PDB entry 8P8B | electron microscopy, 2.90 A resolution | chains 3 and b of the 38 polymer chains in the assembly

[Chain 3]
Molecule: 23S ribosomal RNA
From: Mycoplasmoides pneumoniae M129
Sequence (2907 nucleotides; row label = number of the first residue in the row):
     1 UACAAUAAGUUACUAAGGGCUUAUGGUGGAUGCCUUGGCACUAAUAGGCG
    51 AUGAAGGACGUGUUAACCUGCGAUAAGCUUCGGGUAGGUGGUAAGAACCU
   101 CAGAUCCGGAGAUUUCCGAAUGGAGCAAUCCGGUAGUUGGAAACAGCUAU
   151 CAUUAAUUGAUGAAUAAAUAGUCAAUUAAAGCAAUACGUGGUGAAGUGAA
   201 ACAUCUCAGUAGCCACAGGAAAAGAAAACGAAUGUGAUUCCGUGUGUAGU
   251 GGCGAGCGAAAGCGGAACAGGCCAAACUUAUCAUUAGAUAGGGGUUGUAG
   301 GGCUUGCAAUGUGGACUUGAAAACGAUAGAAGAAGCUGUUGGAAAGCAGC
   351 GCGCAAAAGGGUGAUAGCCCCGUAUUUGAAAUUGUUUUCAUACCUAGCGA
   401 GAUCCCUGAGUAGCUCGGAAAACGUUAUUUUGAGUGAAUCUGCCCAGACC
   451 AUUGGGUAAGCCUAAAUACUAAUUAGUGACCGAUAGCGAAACAGUACCGU
   501 GAGGGAAAGGUGAAAAGAACCCAGAGAUGGGAGUGAAAUAGAUUCUGAAA
   551 CCAUAUGCCUACAACGUGUCAGAGCACAUUAAUGUGUGAUGGCGUGCGUU
   601 UUGAAGUAUGAGCCGGCGAGUUAUGAUAGCAAGCGUUAGUUAACCAGGAG
   651 AUGGGGAGCUGUAGCGAAAGCGAGUUUUAAAAGAGCGUUUGUUUGUUAUU
   701 AUAGACCCGAAACGGGUUGAGCUAGUCAUGAGCAGGUUGAAGGUUGAGUA
   751 ACAUCAACUGGAGGACCGAACCGACUCUCGUUGAAACGAUAGCGGAUGAC
   801 UUGUGAUUAGGGGUGAAAUUCCAAUCGAAAUCCGUGAUAGCUGGUUCUCG
   851 UCGAAAUAGCUUUAAGGCUAGCGUGAGAUCACAAAUAAGUGGAGGUAAAG
   901 CUACUGAAUGUAUGAUGGCGCCACCUAGGCGUACUGAAUACAAUUAAACU
   951 CUGAAUGCCAUUUAUUUUAUUCUCGCAGUCAGACAGUGGGGGAUAAGCUU
  1001 CAUUGUCAAGAGGGGAAGAGCCCAGAUCAUUAAAUAAGGUCCCCAAAAUA
  1051 UACUAAGUGGAAAAGGAUGUGAAAGUGCUAAAACAGCAAGGAUGUUGGCU
  1101 UAGAAGCAGCCAUCGUUUAAAGAGUGCGUAACAGCUCACUUGUCGAGUGU
  1151 UUUUGCGCCGAAGAUGUAACGGGGCUAAGUAUAUUACCGAAUUUAUGGAU
  1201 AAGAUUUAUAUCUUGUGGUAGACGAGCGUUGUAUUGGAGUUGAAGUCAAA
  1251 GCGUGAGCAUUGGUGGAUCCAAUACAAGUGAGAAUGCCGGCAUGAGUAAC
  1301 GCUUGGGAGUGAGAAUCUCCCAAACCGAUUGACUAAGGUUUCCUGGACCA
  1351 GGGUCGUCCUUCCAGGGUUAGUCUGGACCUAAGCUGAGGCUGAAAAGCGU
  1401 AGGCGAUGGACAACAGGUUAAUAUUCCUGUACUUACAGUUAGACUGAUGG
  1451 AGUGACAAAGAAGGUUUUCCACCCCCAUAAUUGGAUUUGGGGAUAAAUCA
  1501 UAAGGUGGUACAAUAGGCAAAUCCGUUGUGCAUAACAUUGAGUGAUGAUG
  1551 UCGAGUGAAUGAGUGAUCAAGUAGCGAAGGUGGUAUUAAUCAUGCUUUCA
  1601 AGAAAAGCUUCUAGGGUUAAUCUAGCUGUAACCAGUACCGAGAACGAACA
  1651 CACGUAGUCAAGGAGAGGAUCCUAAGGUUAGCGAGUGAACUAUAGCCAAG
  1701 GAACUCUGCAAAUUAACCCCGUAAGUUAGCGAGAAGGGGUGCUUAUGUAA
  1751 AAGUAAGCCGCAGUGAAGAACGAGGGGGGACUGUUUAACUAAAACACAAC
  1801 UCUAUGCCAAACCGUAAGGUGAUGUAUAUGGGGUGACACCUGCCCAGUGC
  1851 UGGAAGGUUAAAGAAGGAGGUUAGCGCAAGCGAAGCUUUUAACUGAAGCC
  1901 CCAGUGAACGGCGGCCGUAACUAUAACGGUCCUAAGGUAGCGAAAUUCCU
  1951 AGUCGGGUAAAUUCCGUCCCGCUUGAAUGGUGUAACCAUCUCUUGACUGU
  2001 CUCGGCUAUAGACUCGGUGAAAUCCAGGUACGGGUGAAGACACCCGUUAG
  2051 GCGCAACGGGACGGAAAGACCCCGUGAAGCUUUACUGUAGCUUAAUAUUG
  2101 AUCAGGACAUUAUCAUGUAGAGAAUAGGUAGGAGCAAUCGAUGCAAGUUC
  2151 GCUAGGACUUGUUGAUGCGAAAGGUGGAAUACUACCCUUGGUUGUGUGCU
  2201 GUUCUAAUUGGUAACUGUUAUCCAGUUUCAAGACAGUGUUAGGUGGGCAG
  2251 UUUGACUGGGGCGGUCGCCUCCUAAAAGGUAACGGAGGCGUACAAAGGUA
  2301 CCUUCAGUACGGUUGGAAAUCGUAUGUAGAGUGUAAUGGUGUAAGGGUGC
  2351 UUGACUGUGAGACAUACAGGUCGAACAGGUGAGAAAUCAGGUCAUAGUGA
  2401 UCCGGUGGUCCAGUAUGGAAUGGCCAUCGCUCAACGGAUAAAAGCUACUC
  2451 CGGGGAUAACAGGCUGAUACUGCCCAAGAGUUCAUAUCGACGGCAGUGUU
  2501 UGGCACCUCGAUGUCGACUCAUCUCAUCCUCGAGCUGAAGCAGGUUCGAA
  2551 GGGUUCGGCUGUUCGCCGAUUAAAGAGAUACGUGAGUUGGGUUCAAACCG
  2601 UCGUGAGACAGGUUGGUCCCUAUCUAUUGUGCCCGUAGGAAGAUUGAAGA
  2651 GUGUUGCUUCUAGUACGAGAGGACCGAAGCGAGGACACCUCUUAUGCUCC
  2701 AGUUGUAGCGCCAGCUGCACCGCUGGGUAGUAACGUGUCUAUUAGAUAAA
  2751 CGCUGAAAGCAUCUAAGUGUGAAACUAUCUCAAAGAUUAAUCUUCCCAUU
  2801 UCGCAAGAAAGUAAGAGCCGUCAAAGACGAUGACGUUGAUAGGUUACAGG
  2851 UGUAAGCAUAGUGAUAUGUUGAGCUGAGUAAUACUAAUUGCUCGAGGACU
  2901 UAUUGGA
Unresolved in the structure: 1-7, 2901-2907
Modified residues: 1MG (1N-methylguanosine-5'-monophosphate) at position 783; OMG (o2'-methylguanosine-5'-monophosphate) at position 2259; 2MA (2-methyladenosine-5'-monophosphate) at position 2511
Ion coordination: Mg2+ site 1: A16, G17; Mg2+ site 2: G196, U2251; Mg2+ site 3 near U197 (its only coordinating residue here); Mg2+ site 4: A201, C202; Mg2+ site 5 near A222 (its only coordinating residue here); Mg2+ site 6 near A331 (its only coordinating residue here); Mg2+ site 7 near A333 (its only coordinating residue here); Mg2+ site 8: U428, C445; Mg2+ site 9 near G442 (its only coordinating residue here); Mg2+ site 10: G447, A2415; Mg2+ site 11 near A458 (its only coordinating residue here); Mg2+ site 12: U484, A508; 128 more Mg2+ sites not listed; 1 more K+ sites not listed
Ligand contacts:
  - chloramphenicol (CLM): G2068, A2069, A2459, C2460, 2MA_2511, U2512, G2513, U2514
  - pentane-1,5-diamine (N2P), molecule 1: C565, C593, G594, C2043, C2044, C2045
  - pentane-1,5-diamine (N2P), molecule 2: G721, C722, U804, G805, A806
  - pentane-1,5-diamine (N2P), molecule 3: 1MG_783, A784, A785, G1301, G1353, C1649
  - 1,4-diaminobutane (PUT), molecule 1: G620, U621, A698, U699, U700
  - 1,4-diaminobutane (PUT), molecule 2: A711, A712, G827, A828, U2449, C2450
  - 1,4-diaminobutane (PUT), molecule 3: U737, U738, G739, G761, A762, G763, A765, G1460, A1461
  - 1,4-diaminobutane (PUT), molecule 4: A1324, C1325, C1672, U1673, A2707, G2708, G2717, C2718
  - 1,4-diaminobutane (PUT), molecule 5: C1348, C1349, A1350, G1351, G1352, G1356, U1357, C1358
  - 1,4-diaminobutane (PUT), molecule 6: C1912, G1937, U1973, U1974, G1975, U2601
  - 1,4-diaminobutane (PUT), molecule 7: A2274, U2280, A2281
  - spermidine (SPD), molecule 1: U500, G1338, U1339, G1646, A1647
  - spermidine (SPD), molecule 2: A518, A519, C520, U528, G530, G531, A542, U543
  - spermidine (SPD), molecule 3: C593, C1044, A1045
  - spermidine (SPD), molecule 4: G594, U595, G1012, G1013, A1017, G1018, C2043
  - spermidine (SPD), molecule 5: G596, C597, G606, U607, U609, G610, A611, C2025, A2061, C2062, G2063, G2064
  - spermidine (SPD), molecule 6: U776, C777, U778, U2588, G2589, U2617, C2618
  - spermidine (SPD), molecule 7: G780, U781, A2585, G2586, U2587, C2620, U2621
  - spermidine (SPD), molecule 8: A865, A981, G982, OMG_2259, A2456, U2457
  - spermidine (SPD), molecule 9: U896, A897, A947, A948, C949, U950, U2273, A2274, A2275
  - spermidine (SPD), molecule 10: G1695, C2699, C2721, C2723, U2724, G2725, G2726
  - spermidine (SPD), molecule 11: U1707, G1708, C1992, U1993, U1994, C2559, U2560
  - spermidine (SPD), molecule 12: G1999, C2001, U2002, G2004, C2518, U2519
  - spermidine (SPD), molecule 13: C2031, G2032, G2033, G2034, A2040, C2041, A2042, C2043, C2044, G2059, G2060
  - spermidine (SPD), molecule 14: U2291, A2292, A2296, G2297, G2333, U2334, G2345, U2392, C2393, G2397
  - spermidine (SPD), molecule 15: C2689, U2693, A2694, U2695, G2696, G2727, U2728, A2729, G2730, U2731
  - spermidine (SPD), molecule 16: U2690, A2729, G2730, A2824, G2878, U2879
  - spermine (SPM), molecule 1: G618, A619, G620, U621, G1278, U1279, G1280
  - spermine (SPM), molecule 2: A724, G725, U801, G815, A816, A817, A818, U820, U1784, U1785
  - spermine (SPM), molecule 3: A1161, A1162, C2525, A2526, G2548, A2549, A2550

[Chain b]
Name: 50S ribosomal protein L3
From: Mycoplasmoides pneumoniae M129
Reference sequence: P75580 (RL3_MYCPN); residue numbers follow UniProt; this construct covers 1-287
Sequence (287 residues; each row starts with the number of its first residue):
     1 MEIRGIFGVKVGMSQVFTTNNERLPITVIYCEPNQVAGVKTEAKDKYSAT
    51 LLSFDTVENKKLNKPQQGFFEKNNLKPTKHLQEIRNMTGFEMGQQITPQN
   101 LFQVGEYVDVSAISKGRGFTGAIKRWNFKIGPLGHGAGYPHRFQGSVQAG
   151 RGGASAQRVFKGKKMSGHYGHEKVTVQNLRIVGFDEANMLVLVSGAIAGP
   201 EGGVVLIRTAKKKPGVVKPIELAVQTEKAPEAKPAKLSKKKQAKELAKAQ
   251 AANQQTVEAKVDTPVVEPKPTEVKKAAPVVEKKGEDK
Unresolved in the structure: 232-287
Ion coordination: Mg2+: Gly-153 (shared with U1165(3) of chain 3)
Ligand contacts:
  - spermidine (SPD): Lys-129, Ile-130, Gly-131, Pro-132, Leu-133
  - spermine (SPM): Lys-124, Arg-125, Trp-126, Asn-127, Tyr-169, Glu-172, Val-174

[Interface between chain 3 and chain b]
Residue-residue contacts - 187 pairs, chain 3 then chain b:
  U607(3) / Gln-157(b)  base contact
  U778(3) / Gly-136(b)  phosphate contact
  U778(3) / Ala-137(b)  phosphate contact
  G780(3) / Tyr-139(b)  phosphate contact
  U1165(3) / Ser-155(b)  base contact
  U1165(3) / Ala-156(b)  hydrogen bond to the base
  U1165(3) / Arg-158(b)  hydrogen bond to the base
  U1165(3) / Phe-160(b)  base contact
  A1688(3) / Phe-119(b)  hydrogen bond to the sugar
  A1689(3) / Phe-119(b)  sugar contact
  A1689(3) / Gly-121(b)  sugar contact
  A1689(3) / Ser-166(b)  sugar contact
  C1690(3) / Arg-142(b)  salt bridge to the phosphate
  U1691(3) / Tyr-139(b)  hydrogen bond to the sugar
  U1691(3) / His-141(b)  hydrogen bond to the phosphate
  U1691(3) / Arg-142(b)  hydrogen bond to the phosphate
  A1692(3) / His-141(b)  salt bridge to the phosphate
  C1704(3) / His-135(b)  hydrogen bond to the base
  U1705(3) / His-135(b)  hydrogen bond to the sugar
  U1707(3) / His-135(b)  base contact
  C1709(3) / His-135(b)  hydrogen bond to the base
  U2000(3) / Gly-134(b)  phosphate contact
  C2001(3) / Pro-132(b)  phosphate contact
  C2001(3) / Leu-133(b)  hydrogen bond to the phosphate
  U2002(3) / Lys-129(b)  salt bridge to the phosphate
  C2003(3) / Lys-129(b)  sugar contact
  G2004(3) / Lys-129(b)  salt bridge to the phosphate
  G2004(3) / Ile-130(b)  phosphate contact
  G2005(3) / Ile-130(b)  phosphate contact
  G2005(3) / Arg-142(b)  salt bridge to the phosphate
  C2006(3) / Lys-124(b)  phosphate contact
  C2031(3) / Arg-158(b)  hydrogen bond to the phosphate
  G2032(3) / Ala-156(b)  phosphate contact
  G2032(3) / Arg-158(b)  salt bridge to the phosphate
  G2039(3) / Arg-151(b)  base contact
  G2039(3) / Gly-152(b)  base contact
  G2039(3) / Gly-153(b)  hydrogen bond to the base
  G2039(3) / Ala-154(b)  hydrogen bond to the base
  G2039(3) / Ser-155(b)  base contact
  A2055(3) / Phe-119(b)  base contact
  C2057(3) / Gln-144(b)  hydrogen bond to the sugar
  C2057(3) / Met-165(b)  base contact
  G2058(3) / Phe-143(b)  phosphate contact
  G2059(3) / Ser-146(b)  phosphate contact
  G2059(3) / Val-147(b)  hydrogen bond to the phosphate
  G2059(3) / Gln-148(b)  hydrogen bond to the sugar
  G2059(3) / Gly-150(b)  sugar contact
  G2059(3) / Gln-157(b)  hydrogen bond to the base
  G2059(3) / Arg-158(b)  base contact
  G2059(3) / Val-159(b)  base contact
  G2060(3) / Gln-148(b)  phosphate contact
  G2060(3) / Arg-151(b)  phosphate contact
  G2060(3) / Gln-157(b)  hydrogen bond to the sugar
  U2512(3) / Arg-151(b)  hydrogen bond to the sugar
  U2514(3) / Arg-151(b)  salt bridge to the phosphate
  C2518(3) / Pro-132(b)  sugar contact
  U2519(3) / Lys-129(b)  phosphate contact
  U2519(3) / Phe-143(b)  base contact
  U2519(3) / Gly-145(b)  sugar contact
  U2519(3) / Ser-146(b)  hydrogen bond to the base
  C2520(3) / Phe-128(b)  phosphate contact
  C2520(3) / Lys-129(b)  hydrogen bond to the phosphate
  C2520(3) / Gln-144(b)  sugar contact
  C2520(3) / Gly-145(b)  sugar contact
  C2520(3) / Ser-146(b)  base contact
  C2520(3) / Lys-163(b)  sugar contact
  A2521(3) / Phe-128(b)  phosphate contact
  A2521(3) / Lys-163(b)  sugar contact
  U2579(3) / Ala-149(b)  hydrogen bond to the sugar
  U2579(3) / Gly-150(b)  sugar contact
  U2579(3) / Ser-155(b)  hydrogen bond to the phosphate
  A2580(3) / Gly-150(b)  phosphate contact
  A2580(3) / Arg-151(b)  hydrogen bond to the phosphate
  A2580(3) / Gly-152(b)  base contact
  A2580(3) / Ser-155(b)  hydrogen bond to the phosphate
  G2582(3) / Gln-148(b)  hydrogen bond to the base
  U2583(3) / Ser-146(b)  hydrogen bond to the sugar
  U2583(3) / Gln-148(b)  sugar contact
  U2583(3) / Arg-151(b)  salt bridge to the phosphate
  G2586(3) / Pro-140(b)  sugar contact
  G2586(3) / Phe-143(b)  sugar contact
  G2586(3) / Ser-146(b)  base contact
  U2587(3) / Ala-137(b)  phosphate contact
  U2587(3) / Gly-138(b)  hydrogen bond to the phosphate
  U2587(3) / Pro-140(b)  sugar contact
  U2588(3) / Ala-137(b)  phosphate contact
  U2588(3) / Gly-138(b)  phosphate contact
  A2626(3) / Arg-158(b)  sugar contact
  A2626(3) / Val-159(b)  hydrogen bond to the sugar
  U2627(3) / Val-159(b)  sugar contact
  U2627(3) / Phe-160(b)  sugar contact
  U2627(3) / Lys-161(b)  phosphate contact
  U2627(3) / Gly-162(b)  hydrogen bond to the phosphate
  U2627(3) / Lys-163(b)  sugar contact
  U2627(3) / Met-165(b)  hydrogen bond to the sugar
  U2628(3) / Arg-125(b)  hydrogen bond to the sugar
  U2628(3) / Lys-161(b)  phosphate contact
  U2628(3) / Gly-162(b)  hydrogen bond to the phosphate
  U2628(3) / Lys-163(b)  sugar contact
  U2628(3) / Met-165(b)  hydrogen bond to the sugar
  U2628(3) / Ser-166(b)  hydrogen bond to the sugar
  G2629(3) / Arg-125(b)  salt bridge to the phosphate
  G2629(3) / His-168(b)  hydrogen bond to the sugar
  A2641(3) / Pro-65(b)  sugar contact
  A2641(3) / Gln-66(b)  hydrogen bond to the sugar
  G2642(3) / Gln-66(b)  phosphate contact
  A2643(3) / Leu-51(b)  sugar contact
  A2643(3) / Leu-81(b)  sugar contact
  U2644(3) / Tyr-47(b)  hydrogen bond to the sugar
  U2644(3) / Gln-82(b)  phosphate contact
  U2644(3) / Glu-83(b)  hydrogen bond to the phosphate
  U2645(3) / Tyr-47(b)  sugar contact
  U2645(3) / Glu-83(b)  phosphate contact
  G2646(3) / Arg-85(b)  salt bridge to the phosphate
  A2685(3) / Asn-127(b)  phosphate contact
  C2686(3) / Asn-127(b)  hydrogen bond to the phosphate
  C2686(3) / Val-174(b)  sugar contact
  A2687(3) / Ser-114(b)  sugar contact
  A2687(3) / Tyr-169(b)  hydrogen bond to the phosphate
  A2687(3) / Glu-172(b)  phosphate contact
  A2687(3) / Val-174(b)  sugar contact
  A2687(3) / Ile-197(b)  sugar contact
  A2687(3) / Ala-198(b)  sugar contact
  C2688(3) / Lys-10(b)  phosphate contact
  C2688(3) / Met-13(b)  sugar contact
  C2688(3) / Lys-115(b)  hydrogen bond to the phosphate
  C2688(3) / Arg-117(b)  salt bridge to the phosphate
  C2688(3) / Ala-196(b)  sugar contact
  C2688(3) / Ile-197(b)  sugar contact
  C2688(3) / Ala-198(b)  sugar contact
  C2688(3) / Gly-199(b)  hydrogen bond to the phosphate
  C2689(3) / Lys-115(b)  salt bridge to the phosphate
  C2689(3) / Glu-201(b)  phosphate contact
  U2690(3) / Met-13(b)  base contact
  U2690(3) / Ser-14(b)  sugar contact
  U2690(3) / Gln-15(b)  hydrogen bond to the sugar
  U2690(3) / Arg-23(b)  hydrogen bond to the base
  U2690(3) / Pro-25(b)  base contact
  C2691(3) / Gln-15(b)  sugar contact
  C2691(3) / Arg-23(b)  base contact
  U2731(3) / Lys-115(b)  salt bridge to the phosphate
  A2732(3) / Arg-117(b)  salt bridge to the phosphate
  A2732(3) / Lys-124(b)  salt bridge to the phosphate
  U2736(3) / Pro-25(b)  phosphate contact
  G2737(3) / Arg-23(b)  phosphate contact
  G2737(3) / Pro-25(b)  phosphate contact
  G2737(3) / Leu-179(b)  sugar contact
  G2737(3) / Gly-195(b)  sugar contact
  U2738(3) / Gln-177(b)  hydrogen bond to the sugar
  U2738(3) / Asn-178(b)  phosphate contact
  C2739(3) / Asn-178(b)  hydrogen bond to the phosphate
  C2739(3) / Lys-212(b)  hydrogen bond to the phosphate
  U2740(3) / Lys-212(b)  salt bridge to the phosphate
  A2741(3) / Lys-212(b)  base contact
  C2779(3) / Gln-177(b)  sugar contact
  C2779(3) / Lys-211(b)  phosphate contact
  C2779(3) / Lys-212(b)  sugar contact
  U2780(3) / Thr-175(b)  phosphate contact
  U2780(3) / Lys-211(b)  salt bridge to the phosphate
  C2781(3) / Lys-173(b)  sugar contact
  C2781(3) / Thr-175(b)  hydrogen bond to the phosphate
  A2782(3) / Lys-173(b)  phosphate contact
  U2793(3) / Phe-69(b)  sugar contact
  U2794(3) / Pro-65(b)  hydrogen bond to the sugar
  U2794(3) / Gly-68(b)  sugar contact
  U2794(3) / Phe-69(b)  hydrogen bond to the sugar
  C2795(3) / Lys-64(b)  sugar contact
  C2795(3) / Pro-65(b)  sugar contact
  C2795(3) / Lys-72(b)  salt bridge to the phosphate
  A2814(3) / Asn-63(b)  phosphate contact
  A2814(3) / Lys-64(b)  phosphate contact
  A2814(3) / Pro-65(b)  sugar contact
  G2815(3) / Asn-63(b)  phosphate contact
  G2815(3) / Lys-64(b)  phosphate contact
  A2824(3) / Pro-200(b)  phosphate contact
  A2825(3) / Lys-115(b)  phosphate contact
  A2825(3) / Gly-116(b)  hydrogen bond to the phosphate
  A2825(3) / His-171(b)  sugar contact
  G2826(3) / Gly-116(b)  phosphate contact
  G2826(3) / Arg-117(b)  hydrogen bond to the phosphate
  G2826(3) / Gly-118(b)  hydrogen bond to the phosphate
  G2826(3) / His-168(b)  salt bridge to the phosphate
  G2826(3) / Tyr-169(b)  phosphate contact
  A2827(3) / Gly-118(b)  phosphate contact
  A2827(3) / Phe-119(b)  hydrogen bond to the phosphate
  U2837(3) / Lys-60(b)  base contact
  G2838(3) / Lys-60(b)  salt bridge to the phosphate
Interface residues without a listed pair, chain 3 (90 interface residues in all): C779, A2040, A2056, U2522, G2584, U2630, G2730, U2831, A2839
Interface residues without a listed pair, chain b (95 interface residues in all): Lys-61, Thr-120, Ile-123, Gly-131, Lys-164, Gly-167, Val-176, Arg-208, Lys-213

[In short]
The interface between chain 3 and chain b involves 90 residues on one side and 95 on the other; the contacts
include 55 hydrogen bonds and 20 salt bridges. Polar contacts include U1165(3)/Ala-156(b), U1165(3)/Arg-158(b)
and C1704(3)/His-135(b).
Here chain 3 is 23S ribosomal RNA and chain b is 50S ribosomal protein L3, both from Mycoplasmoides pneumoniae
M129. Entry 8P8B (Mycoplasma pneumoniae large ribosomal subunit in chloramphenicol-treated cells) was
determined by electron microscopy, deposited together with 8P6P, 8P7X, 8P7Y, 8P8V and 8P8W.
